Entry 7KCU (X-ray diffraction, 2.20 A resolution); this record covers chain A.

Chain A:
Name: Dehaloperoxidase B
From: Amphitrite ornata
UniProtKB: Q9NAV7 (Q9NAV7_9ANNE); residues 1-137 here correspond to UniProt positions 2-138 (UniProt number = residue number + 1)
Amino-acid sequence (137 residues; numbered 1 to 137; the number before each row is that of its first residue):
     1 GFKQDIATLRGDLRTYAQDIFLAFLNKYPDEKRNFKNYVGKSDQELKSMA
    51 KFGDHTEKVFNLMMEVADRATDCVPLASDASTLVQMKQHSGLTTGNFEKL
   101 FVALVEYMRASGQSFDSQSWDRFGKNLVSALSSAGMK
Bound ions: heme Fe: His-89 (together with oxygen molecule)
Ligand contacts:
  - heme (HEM): Phe-24, Glu-31, Asn-34, Phe-35, His-55, Lys-58, Val-59, Leu-62, Met-63, Leu-83, Met-86, Gln-88, His-89, Leu-92, Asn-96, Phe-97, Leu-100, Leu-127
  - oxygen molecule (OXY): Phe-21, Phe-35, His-55, Val-59
What the authors report for this chain:
  - heme coordination: His-89
  - contacts within the chain: Leu-83/His-89 (backbone contact)
  - conformationally variable residues (side-chain flip): His-55
  - binding site for oxygen molecule: His-55

Overview:
Chain A binds heme and oxygen molecule. The paper reports a binding site for oxygen molecule at His-55; heme
coordination by His-89.
Chain A is Dehaloperoxidase B (Amphitrite ornata); the structure, Joint neutron/X-ray structure of Oxyferrous
Dehaloperoxidase B, was determined by X-ray diffraction, deposited together with 7ADQ and 7KFM.
